Entry 4DUY (X-ray diffraction, 3.39 A resolution); this record covers chains A and Q of the 21 polymer chains in the assembly.

== Chain A ==
Molecule: 16S rRNA
Organism: Thermus thermophilus
Sequence (1522 nucleotides; numbered 0 to 1544 plus 19 insertion-coded residues; 42 numbers in that range are skipped by the numbering (no residue carries them; nothing is unmodelled there); the number before each row is that of its first residue; a row labelled like 190A-190L holds insertion residues (190A, then the next letters in order); numbering starts at 0):
     0 UUUGUUGGAGAGUCUGAUCCUGGCUCAGGGUGAACGCUGGCGGCGUGCCU
    50 AAGACAUGCAAGUCGUGCGGG
    73 CCGCGGGGUUUU
    88 ACUCCG
    95 UGGUC
   101 AGCGGCGGACGGGUGAGUAACGCGUGGGU
  129A G
   130 ACCUACCCGGAAGAGGGGGACAACCCGGGGAAACUCGGGCUAAUCCCCCA
   180 UGUGGACCCGC
190A-190L CCCUUGGGGUGU
   191 GUCCAAAGGGCUUU
   216 GCCCGCUUCCGGAUGGGCCCGCGUCCCAUCAGCUAGUUGGUGGGGUAAUG
   266 GCCCACCAAGGCGACGACGGGUAGCCGGUCUGAGAGGAUGGCCGGCCACA
   316 GGGGCACUGAGACACGGGCCCCACUCCUACGGGAGGCAGCAGUUAGGAAU
   366 CUUCCGCAAUGGGCGCAAGCCUGACGGAGCGACGCCGCUUGGAGGAAGAA
   416 GCCCUUCGGGGUGUAAACUCCUGAA
   442 CCCGGGACGAAACCCCCGACGA
   474 GGGGACUGACGGUACCGGG
   494 GUAAUAGCGCCGGCCAACUCCGUGCCAGCAGCCGCGGUAAUACGGAGGGC
   544 GCGAGCGUUACCCGGAUUCACUGGGCGUAAAGGGCGUGUAGGCGGCCUGG
   594 GGCGUCCCAUGUGAAAGACCACGGCUCAACCGUGGGGGAGCGUGGGAUAC
   644 GCUCAGGCUAGACGGUGGGAGAGGGUGGUGGAAUUCCCGGAGUAGCGGUG
   694 AAAUGCGCAGAUACCGGGAGGAACGCCGAUGGCGAAGGCAGCCACCUGGU
   744 CCACCCGUGACGCUGAGGCGCGAAAGCGUGGGGAGCAAACCGGAUUAGAU
   794 ACCCGGGUAGUCCACGCCCUAAACGAUGCGCGCUAGGUCUCUGGGUCU
   848 CCUGGGGGCCGAAGCUAACGCGUUAAGCGCGCCGCCUGGGGAGUACGGCC
   898 GCAAGGCUGAAACUCAAAGGAAUUGACGGGGGCCCGCACAAGCGGUGGAG
   948 CAUGUGGUUUAAUUCGAAGXAACGCGAAGAACCUUACCAGGCCUUGACAU
   998 GCUAGG
 1003A G
  1004 AACCCGGGUGAAAGCCUGGGGUGCCCC
1030A-1030D GCGA
  1031 GGGGAGCCCUAGCACAGGUGCUGCAUGGCCGUCGUCAGCUCGUGCCGUGA
  1081 GGUGUUGGGUUAAGUCCCGCAACGAGCGCAACCCCCGCCGUUAGUUGCCA
  1131 GCGGUUCGGCCGGGCACUCUAACGGGACUGCCCGCGAAA
  1171 GCGGGAGGAAGGAGGGGACGACGUCUGGUCAGCAUGGCCCUUACGGCCUG
  1221 GGCGACACACGUGCUACAAUGCCCACUACAAAGCGAUGCCACCCGGCAAC
  1271 GGGGAGCUAAUCGCAAAAAGGUGGGCCCAGUUCGGAUUGGGGUCUGCAAC
  1321 CCGACCCCAUGAAGCCGGAAUCGCUAGUAAUCGCGGAUCAG
 1361A C
  1362 CAUGCCGCGGUGAAUACGUUCCCGGGCCUUGUACACACXGCCXGUXACGC
  1412 CAUGGGAGCGGGCUCUACCCGAAGUCGCCGGG
  1446 AGCCUACGGG
  1459 CAGGCGCCGAGGGUAGGGCCCGUGACUGGGGCGAAGUCGUAACAAGGUAG
  1509 CUGUACCGGAAGGUGCGGCUGGAUCCACUCCUUUCU
Not modelled in the structure: 0-4, 1534-1538
Construct notes: engineered mutation C13 (U659 in M26923.1); conflict C1534 (A2157 in M26923.1), A1535 (C2158 in M26923.1)
Modified positions: PSU (pseudouridine-5'-monophosphate) at position 516, 7MG (7N-methyl-8-hydroguanosine-5'-monophosphate) at position 527, M2G (N2-dimethylguanosine-5'-monophosphate) at position 966, 5MC (5-methylcytidine-5'-monophosphate) at position 967, 2MG (2N-methylguanosine-5'-monophosphate) at position 1207, 5MC (5-methylcytidine-5'-monophosphate) at position 1400, 4OC (4n,o2'-methylcytidine-5'-monophosphate) at position 1402, 5MC (5-methylcytidine-5'-monophosphate) at position 1404, 5MC (5-methylcytidine-5'-monophosphate) at position 1407, UR3 (3-methyluridine-5'-monophoshate) at position 1498, MA6 (6N-dimethyladenosine-5'-monophoshate) at position 1518, MA6 (6N-dimethyladenosine-5'-monophoshate) at position 1519, PSU (pseudouridine-5'-monophosphate) at position 1540, PSU (pseudouridine-5'-monophosphate) at position 1541
Metal / ion sites: Mg2+ site 1 near U5 (its only coordinating residue here); Mg2+ site 2 near U12 (its only coordinating residue here); Mg2+ site 3 near U14 (its only coordinating residue here); Mg2+ site 4 near G21 (its only coordinating residue here); Mg2+ site 5: C58, U387; Mg2+ site 6: A59, U387; Mg2+ site 7: G61, G105; Mg2+ site 8 near G70 (its only coordinating residue here); Mg2+ site 9 near U83 (its only coordinating residue here); Mg2+ site 10: G107, G324; Mg2+ site 11 near A109 (its only coordinating residue here); Mg2+ site 12 near G111 (its only coordinating residue here); 94 more Mg2+ sites not listed

== Chain Q ==
Molecule: ribosomal protein S17
Organism: Thermus thermophilus
UniProt: Q5SHP7 (RS17_THET8); residue numbers follow UniProt; this construct covers 1-105
Chain sequence (105 residues; each row starts with the number of its first residue):
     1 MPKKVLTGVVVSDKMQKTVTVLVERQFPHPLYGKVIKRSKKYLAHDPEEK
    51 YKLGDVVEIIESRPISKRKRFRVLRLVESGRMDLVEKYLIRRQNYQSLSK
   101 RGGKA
Not modelled in the structure: 1, 101-105
Construct notes: conflict Gln96 (Glu in Q5SHP7)
Metal / ion sites: Mg2+ site 1: Ser39 (shared with C280(A) of chain A); Mg2+ site 2 near Glu49 (its only coordinating residue here)

== Interface between chain A and chain Q ==
Residue-residue contacts (84; chain A residue first):
  G127(A) - Pro2(Q)  hydrogen bond to the sugar
  G127(A) - Glu61(Q)  hydrogen bond to the base
  G128(A) - Pro2(Q)  sugar contact
  G128(A) - Lys3(Q)  hydrogen bond to the phosphate
  G128(A) - Glu61(Q)  sugar contact
  U129(A) - Lys3(Q)  salt bridge to the phosphate
  A130(A) - Arg63(Q)  salt bridge to the phosphate
  A130(A) - Pro64(Q)  base contact
  U190E(A) - Ser62(Q)  base contact
  U190E(A) - Arg63(Q)  hydrogen bond to the base
  U190E(A) - Arg72(Q)  hydrogen bond to the base
  G190F(A) - Arg63(Q)  hydrogen bond to the base
  C234(A) - Glu61(Q)  base contact
  C234(A) - Pro64(Q)  sugar contact
  C234(A) - Arg70(Q)  phosphate contact
  C235(A) - Glu61(Q)  base contact
  C235(A) - Arg70(Q)  salt bridge to the phosphate
  C235(A) - Phe71(Q)  sugar contact
  G236(A) - Lys4(Q)  sugar contact
  G236(A) - Lys40(Q)  salt bridge to the phosphate
  G236(A) - Tyr42(Q)  hydrogen bond to the phosphate
  C237(A) - Arg25(Q)  hydrogen bond to the phosphate
  C237(A) - Lys40(Q)  salt bridge to the phosphate
  C237(A) - Tyr42(Q)  phosphate contact
  G238(A) - Arg25(Q)  salt bridge to the phosphate
  A246(A) - Leu98(Q)  hydrogen bond to the sugar
  A246(A) - Ser99(Q)  sugar contact
  G247(A) - Ser99(Q)  phosphate contact
  G247(A) - Lys100(Q)  phosphate contact
  U253(A) - Met15(Q)  hydrogen bond to the sugar
  U253(A) - Lys67(Q)  salt bridge to the phosphate
  G254(A) - Met15(Q)  sugar contact
  G254(A) - Gln16(Q)  hydrogen bond to the sugar
  G254(A) - Thr18(Q)  hydrogen bond to the phosphate
  G254(A) - Ser66(Q)  hydrogen bond to the phosphate
  G254(A) - Lys67(Q)  phosphate contact
  G254(A) - Arg68(Q)  phosphate contact
  G254(A) - Lys69(Q)  phosphate contact
  G255(A) - Gln16(Q)  sugar contact
  G255(A) - Lys17(Q)  hydrogen bond to the phosphate
  G255(A) - Ile65(Q)  phosphate contact
  G255(A) - Ser66(Q)  phosphate contact
  G255(A) - Lys69(Q)  salt bridge to the phosphate
  U256(A) - Lys17(Q)  salt bridge to the phosphate
  U264(A) - Arg63(Q)  sugar contact
  U264(A) - Pro64(Q)  hydrogen bond to the sugar
  G265(A) - Pro64(Q)  sugar contact
  G265(A) - Ile65(Q)  sugar contact
  G265(A) - Ser66(Q)  sugar contact
  G265(A) - Lys67(Q)  hydrogen bond to the sugar
  C267(A) - Lys67(Q)  phosphate contact
  A273(A) - Gln16(Q)  hydrogen bond to the sugar
  G275(A) - Lys14(Q)  sugar contact
  G275(A) - Met15(Q)  sugar contact
  G276(A) - Ser12(Q)  hydrogen bond to the phosphate
  G276(A) - Lys14(Q)  salt bridge to the phosphate
  G276(A) - Met15(Q)  sugar contact
  G276(A) - Thr20(Q)  phosphate contact
  G276(A) - Arg68(Q)  hydrogen bond to the sugar
  C277(A) - Lys41(Q)  salt bridge to the phosphate
  C277(A) - Arg68(Q)  salt bridge to the phosphate
  G278(A) - Lys41(Q)  salt bridge to the phosphate
  G278(A) - Tyr95(Q)  base contact
  A279(A) - Tyr95(Q)  hydrogen bond to the phosphate
  A279(A) - Leu98(Q)  base contact
  C280(A) - Arg38(Q)  base contact
  C280(A) - Ser39(Q)  hydrogen bond to the base
  C280(A) - Arg91(Q)  hydrogen bond to the base
  C564(A) - Leu31(Q)  sugar contact
  C564(A) - Tyr32(Q)  sugar contact
  U582(A) - Asn94(Q)  sugar contact
  A583(A) - Asn94(Q)  hydrogen bond to the sugar
  G584(A) - Lys87(Q)  phosphate contact
  G585(A) - Lys34(Q)  hydrogen bond to the phosphate
  G585(A) - Lys37(Q)  phosphate contact
  C586(A) - Lys34(Q)  salt bridge to the phosphate
  G635(A) - Pro2(Q)  phosphate contact
  U636(A) - Pro2(Q)  phosphate contact
  A759(A) - Asn94(Q)  base contact
  G760(A) - Asn94(Q)  hydrogen bond to the base
  G760(A) - Ser97(Q)  base contact
  G760(A) - Leu98(Q)  sugar contact
  C879(A) - Lys34(Q)  salt bridge to the phosphate
  C896(A) - Lys100(Q)  hydrogen bond to the sugar
Interface residues without a listed pair, chain A (46 interface residues in all): U252, G266, G301, A563, G597, C647, G761
Interface residues without a listed pair, chain Q (45 interface residues in all): Val35, Leu43, Arg81, Ile90, Arg92

== In short ==
46 residues of chain A face 45 of chain Q across their interface, with 26 hydrogen bonds and 15 salt bridges.
Polar contacts include G127(A)-Glu61(Q), U190E(A)-Arg63(Q) and G190F(A)-Arg63(Q). C58(A) and U387(A) form the
Mg2+ site 5.
Here chain A is 16S rRNA and chain Q is ribosomal protein S17, both from Thermus thermophilus. Entry 4DUY
(Crystal structure of the Thermus thermophilus 30S ribosomal subunit with a 16S rRNA mutation, U13C) was
determined by X-ray diffraction.
